PDB entry 6RES | electron microscopy, 4.30 A resolution (low resolution: residue-level contacts below are approximate; hydrogen-bond / salt-bridge calls are withheld) | chains 1 and 7 of the 31 polymer chains in the assembly

[Chain 1]
Molecule: ATP synthase associated protein ASA1
From: Polytomella sp. Pringsheim 198.80
UniProt: Q85JD5 (Q85JD5_9CHLO); numbering as in UniProt (aligned over 1-618)
Amino-acid sequence (618 residues; each row starts with the number of its first residue):
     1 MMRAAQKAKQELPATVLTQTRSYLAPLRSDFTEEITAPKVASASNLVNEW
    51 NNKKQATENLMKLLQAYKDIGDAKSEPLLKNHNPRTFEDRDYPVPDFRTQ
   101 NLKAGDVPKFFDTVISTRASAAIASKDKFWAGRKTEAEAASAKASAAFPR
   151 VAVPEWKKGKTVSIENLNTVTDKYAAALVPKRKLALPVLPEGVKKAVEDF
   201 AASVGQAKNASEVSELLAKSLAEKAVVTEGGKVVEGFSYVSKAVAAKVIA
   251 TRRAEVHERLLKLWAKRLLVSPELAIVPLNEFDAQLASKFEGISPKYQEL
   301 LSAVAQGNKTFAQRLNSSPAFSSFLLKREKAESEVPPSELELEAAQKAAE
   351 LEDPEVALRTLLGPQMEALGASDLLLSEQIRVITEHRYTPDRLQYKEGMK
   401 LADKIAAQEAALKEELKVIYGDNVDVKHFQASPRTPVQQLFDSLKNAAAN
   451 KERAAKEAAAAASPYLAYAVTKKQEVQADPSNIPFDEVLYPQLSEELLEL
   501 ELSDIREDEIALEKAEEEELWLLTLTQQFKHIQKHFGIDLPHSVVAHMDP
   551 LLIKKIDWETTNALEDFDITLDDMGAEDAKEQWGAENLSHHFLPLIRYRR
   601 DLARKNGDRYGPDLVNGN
Disordered / not traced: 1-22, 618

[Chain 7]
Molecule: Mitochondrial ATP synthase associated protein ASA7
From: Polytomella sp. Pringsheim 198.80
UniProt: D8V7I2 (D8V7I2_9CHLO); numbering as in UniProt (aligned over 1-190)
Amino-acid sequence (190 residues; row label = number of the first residue in the row):
     1 MSSVRAGVEAGRRDLTTFTFSGLQDAPVAALSGSIKLNVAAKAGKAEVTV
    51 AAGAAKAATQVSAAALRKLSGSKISLAEVARISVLHSSIQNYLLSLSNER
   101 YQLLSQWPDFTTMYGKDFYYRAHPEDLKKFYDAADEYYKLYETVTEFDSL
   151 SALASQVVPNYAARRRSTVHPAIGSTVADGAFTNFLLSKQ
Disordered / not traced: 1-14

[How chain 1 and chain 7 interact]
Pairs across the interface - 94 pairs, chain 1 then chain 7:
  Tyr23(1) - Ile82(7)
  Tyr23(1) - Ser151(7)
  Tyr23(1) - Ala152(7)
  Tyr23(1) - Ser155(7)
  Leu24(1) - Ser155(7)
  Ala25(1) - Ser155(7)
  Ala25(1) - Pro159(7)
  Pro26(1) - Pro159(7)
  Arg28(1) - Pro159(7)
  Arg28(1) - Asn160(7)
  Arg28(1) - Ala163(7)
  Arg28(1) - Arg166(7)
  Ser29(1) - Arg166(7)
  Asp30(1) - Ala163(7)
  Asp30(1) - Arg166(7)
  Phe31(1) - Arg166(7)
  Phe31(1) - Thr168(7)
  Thr32(1) - Ala163(7)
  Thr32(1) - Arg166(7)
  Thr32(1) - Ser167(7)
  Thr32(1) - Thr168(7)
  Glu33(1) - Thr168(7)
  Ile35(1) - Val169(7)
  Ile35(1) - Ile173(7)
  Ile35(1) - Gly174(7)
  Ile35(1) - Ser175(7)
  Val47(1) - Arg100(7)
  Trp50(1) - Arg100(7)
  Trp50(1) - Leu103(7)
  Trp50(1) - Trp107(7)
  Trp50(1) - Leu140(7)
  Lys53(1) - Trp107(7)
  Lys53(1) - Glu136(7)
  Lys54(1) - Gln106(7)
  Lys54(1) - Trp107(7)
  Thr57(1) - Trp107(7)
  Thr57(1) - Ala133(7)
  Leu60(1) - Lys129(7)
  Leu60(1) - Phe130(7)
  Met61(1) - Phe110(7)
  Met61(1) - Met113(7)
  Met61(1) - Phe130(7)
  Leu63(1) - Asp126(7)
  Leu64(1) - Met113(7)
  Leu64(1) - Phe118(7)
  Leu64(1) - Ala122(7)
  Leu64(1) - Phe130(7)
  Gln65(1) - Met113(7)
  Gln65(1) - Phe118(7)
  Tyr67(1) - Arg121(7)
  Tyr67(1) - Ala122(7)
  Tyr67(1) - His123(7)
  Lys68(1) - Asp117(7)
  Lys68(1) - Phe118(7)
  Gly71(1) - Arg121(7)
  Asp72(1) - Arg121(7)
  Glu76(1) - Arg121(7)
  Leu78(1) - Tyr120(7)
  Leu78(1) - Arg121(7)
  Leu79(1) - Tyr120(7)
  His82(1) - Tyr120(7)
  His82(1) - Ala122(7)
  Trp130(1) - Ala122(7)
  Trp130(1) - His123(7)
  Lys134(1) - Asp126(7)
  Phe148(1) - Pro108(7)
  Pro149(1) - Pro108(7)
  Pro149(1) - Asp109(7)
  Arg150(1) - Gln106(7)
  Arg150(1) - Trp107(7)
  Arg150(1) - Pro108(7)
  Arg150(1) - Asp109(7)
  Val151(1) - Ser105(7)
  Val151(1) - Trp107(7)
  Val151(1) - Pro108(7)
  Val151(1) - Asp109(7)
  Val151(1) - Tyr137(7)
  Val153(1) - Ser105(7)
  Val153(1) - Tyr137(7)
  Val153(1) - Tyr141(7)
  Pro154(1) - Tyr101(7)
  Pro154(1) - Tyr141(7)
  Trp156(1) - Asn98(7)
  Trp156(1) - Gln102(7)
  Trp156(1) - Phe147(7)
  Lys157(1) - Asn98(7)
  Lys158(1) - Ser95(7)
  Lys158(1) - Asn98(7)
  Asp486(1) - Lys116(7)
  Tyr490(1) - Gly115(7)
  Tyr490(1) - Lys116(7)
  Tyr490(1) - Asp117(7)
  Leu493(1) - Lys116(7)
  Leu493(1) - Tyr120(7)
Other interface residues (no listed pair), chain 1 (48 interface residues in all): Thr36, Asn51, Glu58, Pro77, Glu155
Other interface residues (no listed pair), chain 7 (51 interface residues in all): Arg81, His86, Leu94, Thr112, Pro124, Arg164, Ala178

[Overview]
48 residues of chain 1 and 51 residues of chain 7 are in contact.
Chain 1 is ATP synthase associated protein ASA1 and chain 7 is Mitochondrial ATP synthase associated protein
ASA7, both from Polytomella sp. Pringsheim 198.80; the structure, Cryo-EM structure of Polytomella F-ATP
synthase, Rotary substate 3C, composite map, was determined by electron microscopy, deposited together with
6RD4, 6RD5, 6RD6, 6RD7, 6RD8, 6RD9 and 46 further entries.
